Entry 3DPM (X-ray diffraction, 2.35 A resolution); this record covers chains A and B.

== Chain A (and B) ==
Name: Protein CT_858
Source organism: Chlamydia trachomatis
Notes: chain B of this document is another copy of the same molecule, construct and numbering; everything in this record applies to it too
UniProtKB: O84866 (Y858_CHLTR); residues 33-609 here correspond to UniProt positions 25-601 (UniProt number = residue number - 8)
Sequence (583 residues; row label = number of the first residue in the row):
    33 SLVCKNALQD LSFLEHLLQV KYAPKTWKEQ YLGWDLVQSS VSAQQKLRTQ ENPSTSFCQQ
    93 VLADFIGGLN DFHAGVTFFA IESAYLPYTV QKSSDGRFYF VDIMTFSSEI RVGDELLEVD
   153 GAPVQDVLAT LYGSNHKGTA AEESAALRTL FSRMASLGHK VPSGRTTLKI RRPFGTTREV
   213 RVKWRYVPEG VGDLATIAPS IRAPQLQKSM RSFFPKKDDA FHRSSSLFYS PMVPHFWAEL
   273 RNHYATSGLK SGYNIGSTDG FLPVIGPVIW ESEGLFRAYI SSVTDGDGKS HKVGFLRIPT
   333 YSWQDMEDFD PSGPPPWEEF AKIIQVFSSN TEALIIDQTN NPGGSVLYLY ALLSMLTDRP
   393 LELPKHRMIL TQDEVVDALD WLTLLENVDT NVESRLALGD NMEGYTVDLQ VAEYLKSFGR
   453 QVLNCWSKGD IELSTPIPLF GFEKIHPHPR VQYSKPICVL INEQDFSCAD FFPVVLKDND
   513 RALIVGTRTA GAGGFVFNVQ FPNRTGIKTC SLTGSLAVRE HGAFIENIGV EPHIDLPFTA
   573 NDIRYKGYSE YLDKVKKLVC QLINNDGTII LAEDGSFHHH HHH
Not modelled in the structure: 240-283, 599-615
Construct notes: expression tag (610-615)
Covalent attachments: lactacystin (LAS) linked to Ser499
Small-molecule neighbours: lactacystin (LAS; N-acetyl-S-({(2R,3S,4R)-3-hydroxy-2-[(1S)-1-hydroxy-2-methylpropyl]-4-methyl-5-oxopyrrolidin-2-yl}carbonyl)cysteine): His105, Pro374, Gly375, Gly376, Val378, Cys500, Phe503, Gly526, Phe527, Val528
Reported in the primary citation:
  - binding site for lactacystin: His105, Gly376, Ser499
  - post-translational modification sites: Ser283 (proposed by the authors, not directly observed)
  - mutagenesis - F45A, E558Q: abolished catalytic activity on RFX5
  - mutagenesis - V73D: unchanged catalytic activity on RFX5
  - mutagenesis - V73D: unchanged binding to Protein CT_858 (chain A)
  - mutagenesis - L259E: unchanged binding to the mature CPAF
  - mutagenesis - L259E: decreased catalytic activity (the mature CPAF)

== Chain A / chain B interface ==
Contacting residue pairs - 86 pairs, chain A then chain B:
  Gln41(A) - His48(B)
  Phe45(A) - Phe45(B)  hydrophobic
  His48(A) - Gln41(B)  hydrogen bond
  Leu49(A) - Pro534(B)  hydrophobic
  Val52(A) - Pro534(B)
  Lys53(A) - Pro534(B)
  Thr58(A) - Pro236(B)
  Thr58(A) - Leu238(B)
  Gln62(A) - Leu238(B)
  Phe111(A) - Gln404(B)
  Phe111(A) - Asp405(B)
  Phe111(A) - Val408(B)  hydrophobic
  Gly222(A) - Leu411(B)
  Val223(A) - Gln404(B)
  Val223(A) - Val407(B)  hydrophobic
  Val223(A) - Val408(B)  hydrophobic
  Val223(A) - Leu411(B)  hydrophobic
  Gly224(A) - Trp458(B)  hydrogen bond (backbone-side chain)
  Ile229(A) - Trp458(B)
  Ile229(A) - Gly461(B)
  Ser232(A) - Lys460(B)
  Ile233(A) - Gly461(B)
  Ile233(A) - Ile463(B)  hydrophobic
  Ile233(A) - Glu464(B)
  Arg234(A) - Gly461(B)
  Arg234(A) - Glu464(B)
  Pro236(A) - Thr58(B)
  Pro236(A) - Glu464(B)
  Pro236(A) - Leu465(B)  hydrophobic
  Gln237(A) - Arg399(B)  hydrogen bond (backbone-side chain)
  Gln237(A) - Leu465(B)
  Leu238(A) - Thr58(B)
  Leu238(A) - Gln62(B)
  Leu238(A) - Arg399(B)
  Leu238(A) - Phe556(B)  hydrophobic
  Gln239(A) - Arg399(B)
  Gln239(A) - Gly554(B)  hydrogen bond (side chain-backbone)
  Gln239(A) - Phe556(B)
  Arg399(A) - Gln237(B)  hydrogen bond (side chain-backbone)
  Arg399(A) - Gln239(B)  hydrogen bond (side chain-backbone)
  Ile401(A) - Arg536(B)
  Leu402(A) - Arg536(B)  hydrogen bond (backbone-side chain)
  Thr403(A) - Asn535(B)
  Gln404(A) - Phe111(B)
  Gln404(A) - Val223(B)
  Gln404(A) - Asn535(B)  hydrogen bond (side chain-backbone)
  Gln404(A) - Arg536(B)
  Gln404(A) - Thr537(B)
  Gln404(A) - Gly538(B)
  Asp405(A) - Phe111(B)
  Val408(A) - Phe111(B)  hydrophobic
  Val408(A) - Val223(B)  hydrophobic
  Leu411(A) - Gly222(B)
  Leu411(A) - Val223(B)  hydrophobic
  Trp458(A) - Gly224(B)  hydrogen bond (side chain-backbone)
  Trp458(A) - Ile229(B)
  Ser459(A) - Ile229(B)
  Lys460(A) - Ser232(B)
  Lys460(A) - Arg234(B)  hydrogen bond (backbone-side chain)
  Gly461(A) - Ile229(B)
  Gly461(A) - Ile233(B)
  Gly461(A) - Arg234(B)
  Asp462(A) - Arg234(B)
  Ile463(A) - Arg536(B)  hydrogen bond (backbone-side chain)
  Glu464(A) - Ile233(B)
  Glu464(A) - Arg234(B)
  Glu464(A) - Pro236(B)
  Glu464(A) - Arg536(B)  salt bridge
  Leu465(A) - Pro236(B)  hydrophobic
  Leu465(A) - Gln237(B)
  Val531(A) - Pro534(B)
  Gln532(A) - Gln532(B)
  Pro534(A) - Leu49(B)  hydrophobic
  Pro534(A) - Lys53(B)
  Pro534(A) - Val531(B)
  Asn535(A) - Thr403(B)
  Asn535(A) - Gln404(B)  hydrogen bond (backbone-side chain)
  Arg536(A) - Ile401(B)
  Arg536(A) - Leu402(B)  hydrogen bond (side chain-backbone)
  Arg536(A) - Gln404(B)  hydrogen bond (backbone-side chain)
  Arg536(A) - Ile463(B)  hydrogen bond (side chain-backbone)
  Arg536(A) - Glu464(B)  salt bridge
  Thr537(A) - Gln404(B)
  Gly538(A) - Gln404(B)
  Gly554(A) - Gln239(B)  hydrogen bond (backbone-side chain)
  Phe556(A) - Gln239(B)
Also at the interface, not in a pair above, chain A (50 interface residues in all): Trp59, Ile113, Leu226, Val407, Phe533
Also at the interface, not in a pair above, chain B (51 interface residues in all): Val52, Trp59, Ile113, Leu226, Ser459, Phe529, Phe533, Leu548

== Summary ==
50 residues of chain A and 51 residues of chain B are in contact; the contacts include 16 hydrogen bonds and 2
salt bridges. Polar pairs include Glu464(A)-Arg536(B), His48(A)-Gln41(B) and Gly224(A)-Trp458(B). From the
paper: a binding site for lactacystin at His105(A), Gly376(A) and Ser499(A); F45A and E558Q of chain A abolish
catalytic activity on RFX5; 4 substitutions were tested in all.
Chain A and chain B are both Protein CT_858 (Chlamydia trachomatis); the structure, Structure of mature CPAF
complexed with lactacystin, was determined by X-ray diffraction, deposited together with 3DJA, 3DOR and 3DPN.
